8XXP - chains B and E of the 8 polymer chains in the assembly; structure by electron microscopy, 2.60 A resolution.

== Chain B ==
Molecule: DNA-directed RNA polymerase subunit beta
From: African swine fever virus
Notes: EC 2.7.7.6
Reference sequence: A0A2X0RU95 (A0A2X0RU95_ASF); numbering as in UniProt (aligned over 8-1242)
Amino-acid sequence (1235 residues; row label = number of the first residue in the row):
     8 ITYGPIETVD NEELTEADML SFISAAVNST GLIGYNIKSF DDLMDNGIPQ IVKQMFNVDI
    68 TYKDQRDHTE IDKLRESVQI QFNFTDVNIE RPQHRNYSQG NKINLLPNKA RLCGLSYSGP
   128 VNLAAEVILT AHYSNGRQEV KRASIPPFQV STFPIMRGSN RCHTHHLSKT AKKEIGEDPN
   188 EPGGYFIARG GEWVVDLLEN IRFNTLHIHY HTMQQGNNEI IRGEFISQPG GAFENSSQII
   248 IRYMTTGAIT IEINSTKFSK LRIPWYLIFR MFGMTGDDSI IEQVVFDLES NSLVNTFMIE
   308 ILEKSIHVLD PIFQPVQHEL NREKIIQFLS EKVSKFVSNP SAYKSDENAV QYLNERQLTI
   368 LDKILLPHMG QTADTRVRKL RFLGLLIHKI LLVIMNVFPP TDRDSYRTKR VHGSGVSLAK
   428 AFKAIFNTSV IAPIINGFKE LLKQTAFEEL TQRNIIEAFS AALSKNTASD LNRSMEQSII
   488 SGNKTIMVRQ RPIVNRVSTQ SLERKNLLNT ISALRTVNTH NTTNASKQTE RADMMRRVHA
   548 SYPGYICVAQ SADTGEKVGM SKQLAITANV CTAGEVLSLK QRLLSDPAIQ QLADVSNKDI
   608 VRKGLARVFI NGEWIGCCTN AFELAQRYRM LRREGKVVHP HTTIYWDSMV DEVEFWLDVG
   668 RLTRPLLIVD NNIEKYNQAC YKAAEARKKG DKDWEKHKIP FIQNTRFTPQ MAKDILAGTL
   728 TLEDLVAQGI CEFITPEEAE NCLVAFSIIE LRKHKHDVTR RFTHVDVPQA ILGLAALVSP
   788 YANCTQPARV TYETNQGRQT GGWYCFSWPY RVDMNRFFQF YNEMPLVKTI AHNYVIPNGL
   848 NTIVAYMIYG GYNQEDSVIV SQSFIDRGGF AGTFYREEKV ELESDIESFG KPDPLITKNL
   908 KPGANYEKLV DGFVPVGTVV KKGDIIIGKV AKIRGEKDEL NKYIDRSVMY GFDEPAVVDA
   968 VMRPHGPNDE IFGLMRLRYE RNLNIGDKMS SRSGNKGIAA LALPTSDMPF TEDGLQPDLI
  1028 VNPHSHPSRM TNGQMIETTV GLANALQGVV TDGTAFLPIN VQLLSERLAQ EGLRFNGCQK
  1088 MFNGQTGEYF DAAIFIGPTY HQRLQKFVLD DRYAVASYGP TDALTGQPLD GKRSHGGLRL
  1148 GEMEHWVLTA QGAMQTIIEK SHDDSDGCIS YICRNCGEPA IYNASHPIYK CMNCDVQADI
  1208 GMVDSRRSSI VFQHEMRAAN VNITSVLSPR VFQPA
Unresolved in the structure: 65-89, 103-108, 131-152, 341-357, 441-475, 489-506, 528-534, 890-894, 938-951
Bound ions: Zn2+: Cys1180, Cys1183, Cys1198, Cys1201

== Chain E ==
Molecule: C147L
From: African swine fever virus
Reference sequence: A0A2X0RTW5 (A0A2X0RTW5_ASF); residues 41-147 here = UniProt positions 41-147
Amino-acid sequence (107 residues; row label = number of the first residue in the row):
    41 ESPSICEGFV QASSQTLVII PDNERITSNV LTTFEATRLV AVRAQQLAIN GSTMLKKKYS
   101 SPIDIAKQEL FNRKIPLLVM RCIKVTPEGQ KIVEIWNPRE MGIPLLD

== Chain B / chain E interface ==
Residue-residue contacts (28):
  Gln1158(B) - Phe74(E)
  Gly1159(B) - Phe74(E)
  Gln1162(B) - Arg78(E)  hydrogen bond
  Gln1162(B) - Ala81(E)
  Arg1181(B) - Gln51(E)  hydrogen bond (backbone-side chain)
  Asn1182(B) - Phe49(E)
  Asn1182(B) - Gln51(E)  hydrogen bond
  Cys1183(B) - Cys46(E)  hydrophobic
  Cys1183(B) - Phe49(E)
  Gly1184(B) - Phe49(E)
  Asn1200(B) - Cys46(E)
  Asn1229(B) - Ile45(E)
  Val1233(B) - Gln51(E)
  Pro1236(B) - Ala52(E)  hydrophobic
  Pro1236(B) - Ser53(E)
  Pro1236(B) - Gln55(E)
  Arg1237(B) - Ser54(E)  hydrogen bond (backbone-side chain)
  Arg1237(B) - Gln55(E)  hydrogen bond (backbone-backbone)
  Val1238(B) - Gln55(E)
  Val1238(B) - Thr56(E)
  Val1238(B) - Leu57(E)
  Val1238(B) - Lys131(E)
  Phe1239(B) - Ser54(E)
  Phe1239(B) - Gln55(E)  hydrogen bond (backbone-backbone)
  Phe1239(B) - Thr56(E)
  Phe1239(B) - Leu57(E)  hydrogen bond (backbone-backbone)
  Gln1240(B) - Leu57(E)
  Pro1241(B) - Leu57(E)
Interface residues without a listed pair, chain B (17 interface residues in all): Thr1231
Interface residues without a listed pair, chain E (15 interface residues in all): Ser44

== Summary ==
Chain B and chain E form an interface of 17 and 15 residues respectively, with 7 hydrogen bonds. Polar pairs
include Gln1162(B)-Arg78(E), Arg1181(B)-Gln51(E) and Asn1182(B)-Gln51(E). Cys1180(B), Cys1183(B), Cys1198(B)
and Cys1201(B) form the Zn2+ site.
Here chain B is DNA-directed RNA polymerase subunit beta and chain E is C147L, both from African swine fever
virus. Entry 8XXP (ASFV RNAP core complex) was determined by electron microscopy, deposited together with
8Y0E, 8XX4, 8XX5, 8XXT and 8XY6.
